Entry 2G9J (solution NMR); this record covers chains C and A of the 4 polymer chains in the assembly.

Chain C:
Name: Tropomyosin 1 alpha chain
Organism: Rattus norvegicus
Notes: fragment: TM9a(251-284)
Reference sequence: Q63609 (TPM1_RAT); residues 251-284 here = UniProt positions 251-284
Sequence (37 residues; each row starts with the number of its first residue):
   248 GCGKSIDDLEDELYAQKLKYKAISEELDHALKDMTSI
Sequence notes: cloning artifact (248-250); engineered mutation K279 (Asn in Q63609)

Chain A:
Name: Tropomyosin 1 alpha chain/General control protein GCN4
Organism: Rattus norvegicus, Saccharomyces cerevisiae
Notes: fragment: TM1a(1-14)Zip
Reference sequence: chimeric construct of Q63609, P03069: residues 1-14 from Q63609 (TPM1_RAT) positions 1-14 (same numbers); residues 15-32 from P03069 positions 264-281 (UniProt number = residue number + 249)
Sequence (33 residues; numbered 0 to 32; the number before each row is that of its first residue; numbering starts at 0):
     0 GMDAIKKKMQMLKLDNYHLENEVARLKKLVGER
Sequence notes: cloning artifact (0)

Chain C / chain A interface:
Contacting residue pairs - 7 pairs, chain C then chain A:
  L278(C) - M1(A)
  L278(C) - A3(A)
  L278(C) - I4(A)
  T282(C) - K7(A)
  I284(C) - I4(A)
  I284(C) - K7(A)
  I284(C) - L11(A)
Also at the interface, not in a pair above, chain C (5 interface residues in all): M281, S283

In short:
The chain C/chain A interface involves 5 residues from each chain.
Here chain C is Tropomyosin 1 alpha chain (Rattus norvegicus) and chain A is Tropomyosin 1 alpha chain/General
control protein GCN4 (Rattus norvegicus, Saccharomyces cerevisiae). Entry 2G9J (Complex of TM1a(1-14)Zip with
TM9a(251-284): a model for the polymerization domain ("overlap region") of tropomyosin, Northeast ...) was
determined by solution NMR.
